Entry 2H11 (X-ray diffraction, 1.89 A resolution); this record covers chain A.

Chain A:
Molecule: Thiopurine S-methyltransferase
From: Homo sapiens
Notes: EC 2.1.1.67; fragment: amino-terminal truncated TPMT; engineered mutation(s): deleted residues 1-16
UniProtKB: O43213 (TPMT_HUMAN); numbering as in UniProt (aligned over 17-245)
Chain sequence (232 residues; numbered 14 to 245; the number before each row is that of its first residue):
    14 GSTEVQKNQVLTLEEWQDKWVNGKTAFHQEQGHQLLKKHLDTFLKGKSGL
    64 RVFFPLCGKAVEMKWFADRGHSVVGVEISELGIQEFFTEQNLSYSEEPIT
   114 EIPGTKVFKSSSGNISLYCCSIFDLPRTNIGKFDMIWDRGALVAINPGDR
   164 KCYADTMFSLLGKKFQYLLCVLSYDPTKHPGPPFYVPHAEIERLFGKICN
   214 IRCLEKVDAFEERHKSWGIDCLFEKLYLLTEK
Disordered / not traced: 14-16
Differences from the reference sequence: cloning artifact (14-16)
Ligand contacts:
  - B3P (2-[3-(2-hydroxy-1,1-dihydroxymethyl-ethylamino)-propylamino]-2-hydroxymethyl-propane-1,3-diol), molecule 1: Leu-26, Ile-91, Ile-115, Thr-118, Cys-133, Ser-134, Asp-137
  - B3P, molecule 2: Arg-64, Glu-110, Pro-111, Ile-112, Thr-113, Glu-114, Val-120, Lys-122, Tyr-131, Thr-141, Asn-142, Ile-143, Gly-144
  - S-adenosylhomocysteine (SAH): Leu-26, Trp-29, Trp-33, Phe-40, His-41, Pro-68, Leu-69, Cys-70, Gly-71, Ala-73, Val-89, Glu-90, Ile-91, Ser-92, Cys-133, Ser-134, Ile-135, Phe-136, Arg-152, Gly-153, Ala-157

Overview:
Chain A binds S-adenosylhomocysteine and compound B3P.
Chain A is Thiopurine S-methyltransferase (Homo sapiens); the structure, Amino-terminal Truncated Thiopurine
S-Methyltransferase Complexed with S-Adenosyl-L-Homocysteine, was determined by X-ray diffraction (same
publication as 2BZG).
